4R6R - chains C and G of the 8 polymer chains in the assembly; structure by X-ray diffraction, 1.38 A resolution.

[Chain C (and G)]
Molecule: Agglutinin alpha chain
Organism: Artocarpus integer
Notes: chain G of this document is another copy of the same molecule, construct and numbering; everything in this record applies to it too
UniProt: P18670 (LECA_ARTIN); residue numbers follow UniProt; this construct covers 1-133
Chain sequence (133 residues; each row starts with the number of its first residue):
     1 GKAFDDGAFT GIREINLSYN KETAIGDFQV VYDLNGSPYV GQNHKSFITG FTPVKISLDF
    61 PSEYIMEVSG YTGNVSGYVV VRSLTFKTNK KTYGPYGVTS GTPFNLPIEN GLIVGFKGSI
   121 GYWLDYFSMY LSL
Swiss-Prot annotation at these positions:
  - region: Val-68 to Asn-89 (IgA-binding)
  - glycosylation (N-linked (GlcNAc...) asparagine): Asn-43, Asn-74
  - natural variant: Lys-45 (K45L; K45T), Met-66 (M66D; M66V)
What the authors report for this chain:
  - binding site for 4-nitrophenyl beta-D-galactopyranoside: Tyr-78, Tyr-122

[How chain C and chain G interact]
Contacting residue pairs (11; chain C residue first):
  Asp-6(C) / Asn-35(G)  hydrogen bond (backbone-side chain)
  Gly-7(C) / Asn-35(G)
  Ala-8(C) / Asn-35(G)  hydrogen bond (backbone-side chain)
  Phe-9(C) / Asn-35(G)
  Leu-34(C) / Leu-34(G)  hydrophobic
  Leu-34(C) / Tyr-39(G)  hydrophobic
  Asn-35(C) / Asp-6(G)
  Asn-35(C) / Gly-7(G)
  Asn-35(C) / Ala-8(G)  hydrogen bond (side chain-backbone)
  Asn-35(C) / Phe-9(G)
  Tyr-39(C) / Leu-34(G)  hydrophobic

[In short]
The chain C/chain G interface involves 7 residues from each chain, with 3 hydrogen bonds. Polar pairs include
Asp-6(C)/Asn-35(G) and Ala-8(C)/Asn-35(G). From the paper: a binding site for 4-nitrophenyl
beta-D-galactopyranoside at Tyr-78(C) and Tyr-122(C).
Chain C and chain G are both Agglutinin alpha chain (Artocarpus integer); the structure, Jacalin-carbohydrate
interactions. Distortion of the ligand as a determinant of affinity, was determined by X-ray diffraction
together with 4R6N, 4R6O, 4R6P and 4R6Q from the same study.
